PDB entry 8UAF | electron microscopy, 3.18 A resolution | chains P and Q of the 18 polymer chains in the assembly

== Chain P (and Q) ==
Name: Nucleoside triphosphate hydrolase
From: Escherichia coli
Notes: chain Q of this document is another copy of the same molecule, construct and numbering; everything in this record applies to it too
UniProt: A0A822U1Y5 (A0A822U1Y5_ECOLX); residue numbers follow UniProt; this construct covers 1-610
Chain sequence (610 residues; numbered 1 to 610; the number before each row is that of its first residue):
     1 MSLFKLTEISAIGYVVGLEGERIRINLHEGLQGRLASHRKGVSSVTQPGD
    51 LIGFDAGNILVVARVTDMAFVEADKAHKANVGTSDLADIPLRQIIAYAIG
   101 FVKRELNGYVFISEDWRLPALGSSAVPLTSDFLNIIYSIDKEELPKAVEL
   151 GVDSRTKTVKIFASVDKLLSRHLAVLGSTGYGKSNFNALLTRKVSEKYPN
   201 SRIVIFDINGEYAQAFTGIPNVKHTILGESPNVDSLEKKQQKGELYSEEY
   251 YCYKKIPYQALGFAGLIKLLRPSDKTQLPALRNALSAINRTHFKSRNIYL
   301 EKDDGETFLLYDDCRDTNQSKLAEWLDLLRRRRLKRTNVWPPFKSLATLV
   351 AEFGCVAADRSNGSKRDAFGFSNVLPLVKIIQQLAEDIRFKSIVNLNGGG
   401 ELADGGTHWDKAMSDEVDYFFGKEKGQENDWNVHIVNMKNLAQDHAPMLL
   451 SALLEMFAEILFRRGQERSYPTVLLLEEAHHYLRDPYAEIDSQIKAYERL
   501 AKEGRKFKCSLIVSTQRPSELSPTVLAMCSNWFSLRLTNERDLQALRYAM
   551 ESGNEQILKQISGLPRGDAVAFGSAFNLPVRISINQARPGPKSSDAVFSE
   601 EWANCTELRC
Not modelled in the structure: 1-2, 72-88, 329-335, 356-373, 485-494, 604-610 (chain Q: 37-41, 72-88, 230-237, 356-363, 485-496, 603-610)
Bound ions: Mg2+: Ser184, Glu477 (together with ADP)
Small-molecule neighbours: ADP (adenosine-5'-diphosphate): Ser178, Thr179, Gly180, Tyr181, Gly182, Lys183, Ser184, Asn185, Glu211, Glu477, Arg566, Ile584, Asn585, Gln586, Pro591, Ser593

== Chain P / chain Q interface ==
Contacting residue pairs (52):
  Thr46(P) - Leu18(Q)
  Gln47(P) - Trp116(Q)
  Gln47(P) - Arg117(Q)
  Gln47(P) - Leu118(Q)  hydrogen bond (side chain-backbone)
  Asp67(P) - Leu18(Q)
  Asp67(P) - Glu19(Q)
  Asp67(P) - Gly20(Q)
  Met68(P) - Leu18(Q)  hydrogen bond (backbone-backbone)
  Phe70(P) - Val16(Q)  hydrophobic
  Phe70(P) - Leu121(Q)  hydrophobic
  Arg155(P) - Trp116(Q)
  Ser178(P) - Glu551(Q)
  Thr179(P) - Glu551(Q)  hydrogen bond
  Asp313(P) - Arg330(Q)  hydrogen bond (backbone-side chain)
  Asp313(P) - Arg331(Q)  salt bridge
  Val374(P) - Lys275(Q)
  Leu375(P) - Asp274(Q)
  Gln382(P) - Leu278(Q)
  Gln382(P) - Arg282(Q)  hydrogen bond
  Ile388(P) - Arg463(Q)
  Arg389(P) - Phe462(Q)
  Arg389(P) - Arg499(Q)
  Lys439(P) - Lys506(Q)
  Gln443(P) - Lys502(Q)  hydrogen bond (side chain-backbone)
  Gln443(P) - Glu503(Q)
  Asp444(P) - Arg499(Q)  salt bridge
  Gln516(P) - Glu551(Q)
  Arg517(P) - Met550(Q)
  Thr538(P) - Glu551(Q)
  Thr538(P) - Ser552(Q)
  Thr538(P) - Gly553(Q)  hydrogen bond (side chain-backbone)
  Asn539(P) - Met550(Q)  hydrogen bond (side chain-backbone)
  Arg541(P) - Tyr548(Q)  hydrogen bond (side chain-backbone)
  Gly563(P) - Asp115(Q)
  Pro565(P) - Ser113(Q)
  Pro565(P) - Glu114(Q)
  Ala596(P) - Ser170(Q)
  Ala596(P) - Lys508(Q)
  Val597(P) - Asp166(Q)
  Phe598(P) - Lys508(Q)
  Ser599(P) - Lys146(Q)
  Ser599(P) - Asp166(Q)  hydrogen bond
  Ser599(P) - Tyr198(Q)  hydrogen bond
  Glu601(P) - Tyr470(Q)
  Glu601(P) - Pro471(Q)
  Glu601(P) - Lys508(Q)  salt bridge
  Trp602(P) - Tyr198(Q)
  Trp602(P) - Asn200(Q)
  Trp602(P) - Ser201(Q)
  Trp602(P) - Tyr470(Q)
  Trp602(P) - Pro471(Q)
  Ala603(P) - Asn200(Q)
Other interface residues (no listed pair), chain P (43 interface residues in all): Pro48, Ala69, Arg92, Asn209, Lys379, Glu386, Leu441, Ala442, Arg536, Glu540, Lys559, Arg581
Other interface residues (no listed pair), chain Q (49 interface residues in all): Gly17, Glu21, Val165, Leu169, Arg202, Ala458, Val473, Tyr497, Arg505, Arg547, Asn554, Glu555

== In short ==
43 residues of chain P and 49 residues of chain Q are in contact, with 11 hydrogen bonds and 3 salt bridges.
Among the polar pairs are Asp313(P)-Arg331(Q), Asp444(P)-Arg499(Q) and Glu601(P)-Lys508(Q). Chain P binds ADP.
The Mg2+ site is built by Ser184(P) and Glu477(P).
Both chains are Nucleoside triphosphate hydrolase (Escherichia coli). Entry 8UAF (E. coli Sir2_HerA complex
(12:6) bound with NAD+) was determined by electron microscopy, deposited together with 8SU9, 8SUW, 8SUB, 8SXX
and 8UAE.
